PDB entry 2EEP | X-ray diffraction, 2.20 A resolution | chain A

# Chain A
Molecule: Dipeptidyl aminopeptidase IV, putative
Source organism: Porphyromonas gingivalis
Notes: EC 3.4.14.-
Reference sequence: Q7MUW6 (Q7MUW6_PORGI); residue numbers follow UniProt; this construct covers 39-732
Sequence (706 residues; each row starts with the number of its first residue):
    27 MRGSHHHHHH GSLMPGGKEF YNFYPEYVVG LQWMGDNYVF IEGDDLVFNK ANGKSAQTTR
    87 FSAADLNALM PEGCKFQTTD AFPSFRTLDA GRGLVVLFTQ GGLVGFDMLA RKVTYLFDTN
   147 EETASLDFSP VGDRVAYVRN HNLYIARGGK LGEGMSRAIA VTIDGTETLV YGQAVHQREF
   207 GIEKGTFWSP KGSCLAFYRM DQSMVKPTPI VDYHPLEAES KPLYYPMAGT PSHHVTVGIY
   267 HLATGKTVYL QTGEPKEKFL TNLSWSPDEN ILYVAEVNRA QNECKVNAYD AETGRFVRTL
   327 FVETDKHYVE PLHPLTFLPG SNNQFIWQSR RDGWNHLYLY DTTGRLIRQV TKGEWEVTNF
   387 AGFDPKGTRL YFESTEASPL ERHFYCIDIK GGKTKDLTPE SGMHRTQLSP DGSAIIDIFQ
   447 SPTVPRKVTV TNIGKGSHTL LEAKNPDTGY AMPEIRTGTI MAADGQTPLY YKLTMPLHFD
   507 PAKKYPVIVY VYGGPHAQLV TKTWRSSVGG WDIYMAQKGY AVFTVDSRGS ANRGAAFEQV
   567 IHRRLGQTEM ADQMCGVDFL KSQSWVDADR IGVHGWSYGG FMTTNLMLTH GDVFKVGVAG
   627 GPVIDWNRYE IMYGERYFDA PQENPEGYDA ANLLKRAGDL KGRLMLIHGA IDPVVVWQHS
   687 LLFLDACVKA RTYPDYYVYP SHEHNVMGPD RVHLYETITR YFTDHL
Disordered / not traced: 27-49, 77-83, 98-107, 472-476, 532-533
Differences from the reference sequence: expression tag (27-38)
Covalently attached groups: [(2R)-1-(L-alanyl-L-isoleucyl)pyrrolidin-2-yl]boronic acid (AIO) linked to S603
Ligand contacts: AIO ([(2R)-1-(L-alanyl-L-isoleucyl)pyrrolidin-2-yl]boronic acid): Q203, E205, Y518, H522, Y604, V629, W632, Y635, E636, Y639, V680, V681, H710
From the paper describing this entry:
  - binding site for AIO: Q203, E205, Y518, H522, S603, Y604, V629, W632, Y635, E636, Y639, V680, V681
  - catalytic residues: S603
  - conformationally variable residues: Y635, V680
  - contacts within the chain: E205-R642 (salt bridge), E336-H522 (salt bridge), E636-Y639 (hydrogen bond), Q203-E636 (hydrogen bond)
  - mutagenesis - E636A: decreased catalytic activity on Gly-Ala-Pro-betaNA
  - mutagenesis - E636A: decreased catalytic activity on Ala-Phe-Pro-betaNA
  - mutagenesis - E636A (554-fold): decreased binding to AIO
  - mutagenesis - E205A: decreased expression
  - mutagenesis - E205Q: abolished catalytic activity on Ala-Phe-Pro-betaNA

# Overview
Covalently linked compound AIO: at S603. From the paper: the catalytic residue S603; E636A reduces catalytic
activity on Gly-Ala-Pro-betaNA; 3 substitutions were tested in all.
Chain A is Dipeptidyl aminopeptidase IV, putative (Porphyromonas gingivalis); the structure, Prolyl
Tripeptidyl Aminopeptidase Complexed with an Inhibitor, was determined by X-ray diffraction (same publication
as 2Z3W and 2Z3Z).
